Entry 3WP1 (X-ray diffraction, 2.80 A resolution); this record covers chains B and A.

[Chain B]
Molecule: Disks large homolog 4
From: Rattus norvegicus
Reference sequence: P31016 (DLG4_RAT); residues 531-713 here = UniProt positions 531-713
Sequence (187 residues; numbered 527 to 713; the number before each row is that of its first residue):
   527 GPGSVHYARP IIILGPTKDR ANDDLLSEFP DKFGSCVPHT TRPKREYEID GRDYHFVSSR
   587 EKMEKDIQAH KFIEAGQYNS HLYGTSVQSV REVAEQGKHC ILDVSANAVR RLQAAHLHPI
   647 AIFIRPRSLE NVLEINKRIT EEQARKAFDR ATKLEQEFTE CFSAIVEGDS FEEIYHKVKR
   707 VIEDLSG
Unresolved in the structure: 527-532, 713
Sequence notes: expression tag (527-530)
Swiss-Prot annotation at these positions:
  - modified residue: Tyr580 (Phosphotyrosine), Ser606 (Phosphoserine), Ser654 (Phosphoserine)
Reported in the primary citation:
  - contacts within the chain: Arg568-Glu574 (salt bridge)

[Chain A]
Molecule: Lethal(2) giant larvae protein homolog 2
Reference sequence: Q6P1M3 (L2GL2_HUMAN); residues -6 to 5 here correspond to UniProt positions 646-657 (UniProt number = residue number + 652)
Sequence (17 residues; row label = number of the first residue in the row; numbers below 1 keep their minus sign (Leu-6 is residue -6)):
    -6 LKKSLRQSFR RMRRSRV
Unresolved in the structure: -6, 7-10
Modified positions: Ser1 (phosphoserine; SEP)
Swiss-Prot annotation at these positions:
  - modified residue: Ser1 (Phosphoserine)

[Chain B / chain A interface]
Residue-residue contacts (24; chain B residue first):
  Asp549(B) with Arg3(A), salt bridge
  Ser561(B) with Lys-4(A), hydrogen bond; Arg-1(A), hydrogen bond
  Cys562(B) with Arg-1(A)
  Pro564(B) with Arg-1(A); Phe2(A), hydrophobic
  Arg568(B) with Ser1(A)
  Arg571(B) with Ser1(A)
  Arg578(B) with Lys-5(A), hydrogen bond (side chain-backbone); Lys-4(A); Arg-1(A), hydrogen bond (backbone-side chain)
  Asp579(B) with Ser-3(A), hydrogen bond (side chain-backbone); Arg-1(A), hydrogen bond (backbone-side chain)
  Tyr580(B) with Arg-1(A); Ser1(A); Phe2(A), hydrogen bond (side chain-backbone)
  Gly602(B) with Met5(A)
  Gln603(B) with Met5(A)
  Tyr604(B) with Ser1(A); Arg4(A); Met5(A), hydrophobic
  Tyr609(B) with Ser1(A); Met5(A), hydrophobic
  Thr611(B) with Phe2(A)
Other interface residues (no listed pair), chain B (17 interface residues in all): Val563, Ala601, Gly610
Other interface residues (no listed pair), chain A (10 interface residues in all): Gln0
From the paper, about this interface:
  - interface residues, chain B: Ser561(B), Pro564(B), Arg568(B), Arg571(B), Arg578(B), Asp579(B), Tyr580(B), Gly602(B), Tyr609(B), Thr611(B)
  - hot spots on chain B (mutagenesis) - G602F (4-fold): decreased binding to Disks large homolog 4 (chain B)

[Overview]
17 residues of chain B and 10 residues of chain A are in contact, with 7 hydrogen bonds and 1 salt bridge.
Among the polar pairs are Asp549(B)-Arg3(A), Ser561(B)-Lys-4(A) and Ser561(B)-Arg-1(A). From the paper: G602F
of chain B reduces binding to Disks large homolog 4 (chain B); interface residues Ser561(B), Pro564(B) and
Arg568(B) among others.
Chain B is Disks large homolog 4 (Rattus norvegicus) and chain A is Lethal(2) giant larvae protein homolog 2;
the structure, Phosphorylation-dependent interaction between tumor suppressors Dlg and Lgl, was determined by
X-ray diffraction together with 3WP0 from the same study.
